PDB entry 2YG9 | X-ray diffraction, 1.95 A resolution | chain A

# Chain A
Name: DNA-3-methyladenine glycosidase II, putative
Source organism: Deinococcus radiodurans
UniProt: Q9RRB0 (Q9RRB0_DEIRA); residues 1-225 here = UniProt positions 1-225
Sequence (225 residues; numbered 1 to 225; the number before each row is that of its first residue):
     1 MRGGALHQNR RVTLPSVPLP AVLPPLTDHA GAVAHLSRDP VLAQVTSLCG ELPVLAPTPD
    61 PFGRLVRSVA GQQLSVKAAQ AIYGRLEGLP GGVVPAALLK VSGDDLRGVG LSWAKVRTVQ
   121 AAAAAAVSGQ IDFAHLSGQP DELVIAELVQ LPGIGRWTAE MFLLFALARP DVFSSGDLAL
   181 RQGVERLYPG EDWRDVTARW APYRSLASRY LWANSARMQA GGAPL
Disordered / not traced: 1-18
Bound ions: Ni2+ near H35 (its only coordinating residue here)

# Overview
Chain A is DNA-3-methyladenine glycosidase II, putative (Deinococcus radiodurans); the structure, Structure of
an unusual 3-Methyladenine DNA Glycosylase II (Alka) from Deinococcus radiodurans, was determined by X-ray
diffraction, deposited together with 2YG8.
